5HOY - chains A and C of the 6 polymer chains in the assembly; structure by X-ray diffraction, 2.29 A resolution.

# Chain A (and C)
Name: Amyloid beta A4 protein
Notes: chain C of this document is another copy of the same molecule, construct and numbering; everything in this record applies to it too
UniProtKB: P05067 (A4_HUMAN); residues 1-21 here correspond to UniProt positions 687-707 (UniProt number = residue number + 686)
Amino-acid sequence (21 residues; numbered 1 to 21; the number before each row is that of its first residue):
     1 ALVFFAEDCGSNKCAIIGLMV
Construct notes: engineered mutation Cys-9 (Val695 in P05067), Cys-14 (Gly700 in P05067)
Modified positions: Ala-1 (L-ornithine; ORN); Gly-18 (sarcosine; SAR)
Disulfides: Cys-9/Cys-14
Glycans and other covalent adducts: covalent link Ala-1/Val-21

# How chain A and chain C interact
Pairs across the interface (13; chain A residue first):
  Ala-1(A) with Glu-7(C); Asp-8(C); Cys-9(C), hydrogen bond (backbone-backbone)
  Leu-2(A) with Glu-7(C); Ile-17(C), hydrophobic
  Val-3(A) with Ala-6(C); Glu-7(C), hydrogen bond (backbone-backbone); Cys-9(C), hydrophobic
  Phe-4(A) with Phe-5(C); Ala-6(C), hydrophobic; Leu-19(C), hydrophobic
  Phe-5(A) with Phe-5(C), hydrophobic; Glu-7(C)

# Overview
Chain A and chain C form an interface of 5 and 7 residues respectively; the contacts include 2 hydrogen bonds.
The backbones hydrogen-bond at Ala-1(A)/Cys-9(C) and Val-3(A)/Glu-7(C).
Chain A and chain C are both Amyloid beta A4 protein; the structure, X-ray crystallographic structure of an
A-beta 17_36 beta-hairpin. X-ray diffractometer data set. (LVFFAEDCGSNKCAII(SAR)LMV), was determined by X-ray
diffraction, deposited together with 5HOW and 5HOX.
